PDB entry 1JJ6 | X-ray diffraction, 2.30 A resolution | chains B and C of the 3 polymer chains in the assembly

[Chain B]
Molecule: 14-nt DNA strand
Sequence (14 nucleotides; each row starts with the number of its first residue):
    16 ATCTTATCAA AAAC

[Chain C]
Molecule: DNA-invertase hin
Notes: fragment: residues 139 to 190
Reference sequence: P03013 (HIN_SALTY); numbering as in UniProt (aligned over 139-190)
Amino-acid sequence (52 residues; row label = number of the first residue in the row):
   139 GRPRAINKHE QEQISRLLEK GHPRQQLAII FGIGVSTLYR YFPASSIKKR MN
Not modelled in the structure: 186-190
Curated features (UniProtKB/Swiss-Prot):
  - DNA-binding region: Arg162 to Pro181 (H-T-H motif)

[Chain B / chain C interface]
Contacting residue pairs (14):
  DC18(B) - Tyr177(C)  sugar contact
  DT19(B) - Arg162(C)  salt bridge to the phosphate
  DT19(B) - Tyr177(C)  hydrogen bond to the phosphate
  DT19(B) - Ala182(C)  phosphate contact
  DT20(B) - Tyr177(C)  phosphate contact
  DT20(B) - Pro181(C)  phosphate contact
  DT20(B) - Ala182(C)  hydrogen bond to the phosphate
  DT20(B) - Ser183(C)  hydrogen bond to the phosphate
  DA26(B) - Arg140(C)  hydrogen bond to the base
  DA27(B) - Gly139(C)  base contact
  DA27(B) - Arg140(C)  hydrogen bond to the base
  DA27(B) - Pro141(C)  phosphate contact
  DA28(B) - Gly139(C)  sugar contact
  DA28(B) - Pro141(C)  sugar contact
Other interface residues (no listed pair), chain B (7 interface residues in all): DA21
Other interface residues (no listed pair), chain C (9 interface residues in all): Ser174

[Summary]
The interface between chain B and chain C involves 7 residues on one side and 9 on the other, with 5 hydrogen
bonds and 1 salt bridge. Polar pairs include DA26(B)-Arg140(C), DA27(B)-Arg140(C) and DT19(B)-Tyr177(C).
Chain B is a 14-nt DNA strand and chain C is DNA-invertase hin; the structure, Testing the Water-Mediated Hin
Recombinase DNA Recognition by Systematic Mutations, was determined by X-ray diffraction (same publication as
1IJW, 1JJ8, 1JKO, 1JKP, 1JKQ and 1JKR).
